Entry 7QFB (X-ray diffraction, 2.05 A resolution); this record covers chains A and B.

Chain A:
Name: Serine/threonine-protein phosphatase PP1-alpha catalytic subunit
Organism: Homo sapiens
Notes: EC 3.1.3.16; fragment: phosphatase domain (residues 7-300); engineered mutation(s): First residue GHMGS derive from the expression tag
UniProtKB: P62136 (PP1A_HUMAN); numbering as in UniProt (aligned over 7-300)
Chain sequence (299 residues; each row starts with the number of its first residue):
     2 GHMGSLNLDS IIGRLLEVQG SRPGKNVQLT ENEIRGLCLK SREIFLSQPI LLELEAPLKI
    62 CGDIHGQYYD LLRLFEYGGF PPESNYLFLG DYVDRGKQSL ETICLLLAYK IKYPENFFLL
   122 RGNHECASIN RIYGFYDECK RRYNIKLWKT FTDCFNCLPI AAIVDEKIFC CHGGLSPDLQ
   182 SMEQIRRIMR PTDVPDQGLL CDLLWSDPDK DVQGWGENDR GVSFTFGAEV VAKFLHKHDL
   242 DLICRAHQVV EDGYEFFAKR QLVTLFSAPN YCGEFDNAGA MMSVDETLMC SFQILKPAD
Disordered / not traced: 20-28
Differences from the reference sequence: expression tag (2-6)
Ion coordination: Mn2+ site 1: Asp92, Asn124, His173, His248 (together with sulfate ion); Mn2+ site 2: Asp92, His248 (together with sulfate ion)
UniProt features mapped onto this chain:
  - active site: His125 (Proton donor)
  - binding site (Mn(2+)): Asp64, His66, Asp92, Asn124, His173, His248
  - modified residue: Ser22 (Phosphoserine)
  - mutagenesis: Pro50 (P50R: Promotes SMP complex formation), Ala57 (A57P: No effect on SMP complex formation), Glu184 (E184A: Promotes SMP complex formation), Arg188 (R188A: Abolishes SMP complex formation)

Chain B:
Name: Protein phosphatase 1 regulatory subunit 3C
Notes: fragment: peptide 81-107
UniProtKB: Q9UQK1 (PPR3C_HUMAN); residues 81-107 here = UniProt positions 81-107
Chain sequence (27 residues; each row starts with the number of its first residue):
    81 AKKRVVFADS KGLSLTAIHV FSDLPEE
Disordered / not traced: 81, 104-107

Chain A / chain B interface:
Contacting residue pairs (51; chain A residue first):
  Asp71(A) with Phe101(B)
  Arg74(A) with Phe101(B); Ser102(B), hydrogen bond (side chain-backbone)
  Tyr78(A) with His99(B); Phe101(B)
  Asp166(A) with Lys83(B), salt bridge
  Glu167(A) with Lys82(B), salt bridge
  Lys168(A) with Lys82(B); Lys83(B); Arg84(B)
  Ile169(A) with Val85(B), hydrophobic
  Asp242(A) with Arg84(B), salt bridge; Val85(B), hydrogen bond (side chain-backbone)
  Leu243(A) with Phe87(B), hydrophobic
  Tyr255(A) with Leu95(B); Thr96(B)
  Phe257(A) with Phe87(B), hydrophobic
  Arg261(A) with Phe87(B); Asp89(B), salt bridge; Leu95(B)
  Glu287(A) with Lys83(B), hydrogen bond (backbone-side chain)
  Thr288(A) with Arg84(B)
  Leu289(A) with Lys83(B); Arg84(B); Val85(B); Val86(B), hydrogen bond (backbone-backbone)
  Met290(A) with Val86(B); Ala88(B), hydrophobic; Leu93(B), hydrophobic
  Cys291(A) with Val86(B), hydrogen bond (backbone-backbone); Phe87(B); Ala88(B), hydrogen bond (backbone-backbone)
  Ser292(A) with Leu95(B)
  Phe293(A) with Leu95(B), hydrogen bond (backbone-backbone); Thr96(B); Ala97(B), hydrogen bond (backbone-backbone)
  Gln294(A) with Ala97(B); His99(B), hydrogen bond
  Ile295(A) with Thr96(B); Ala97(B), hydrogen bond (backbone-backbone); Ile98(B); His99(B), hydrogen bond (backbone-backbone)
  Leu296(A) with His99(B); Phe101(B), hydrophobic
  Lys297(A) with His99(B), hydrogen bond (backbone-backbone); Val100(B); Phe101(B), hydrogen bond (backbone-backbone)
  Pro298(A) with Phe101(B); Asp103(B)
  Ala299(A) with Phe101(B), hydrogen bond (backbone-backbone); Asp103(B)
Interface residues without a listed pair, chain A (30 interface residues in all): Ala57, Asp240, Pro270, Asn271, Met283
Interface residues without a listed pair, chain B (20 interface residues in all): Lys91, Ser94
Interface features reported in the paper:
  - pairs named by the authors: Lys83(B)-Leu289(A), Lys83(B)-Asp166(A) (salt bridge), Lys83(B)-Glu287(A) (hydrogen bond), Arg84(B)-Asp242(A), Val85(B)-Asp242(A) (backbone contact), Val86(B)-Met290(A), Ala88(B)-Met290(A), Asp89(B)-Arg261(A), Lys91(B)-Met290(A), Leu93(B)-Met290(A), His99(B)-Tyr78(A) (pi stacking), His99(B)-Gln294(A) (hydrogen bond), Phe101(B)-Arg74(A), Phe101(B)-Leu296(A), Phe101(B)-Pro298(A)
  - interface residues, chain A: Ile169(A), Leu243(A), Tyr255(A), Phe257(A), Arg261(A), Met283(A), Leu289(A), Phe293(A), Gln294(A), Ile295(A), Lys297(A)
  - interface residues, chain B: Val85(B), Phe87(B), Leu95(B), Ala97(B), Val100(B)

Summary:
30 residues of chain A and 20 residues of chain B are in contact, with 14 hydrogen bonds and 4 salt bridges.
Among the polar pairs are Asp166(A)-Lys83(B), Glu167(A)-Lys82(B) and Asp242(A)-Arg84(B). The authors report
contacts between Lys83(B) and Leu289(A), Arg84(B) and Asp242(A) and Val86(B) and Met290(A) among others; a
salt bridge between Lys83(B) and Asp166(A); hydrogen bonds between Lys83(B) and Glu287(A) and His99(B) and
Gln294(A). From the paper: interface residues Ile169(A), Leu243(A) and Val85(B) among others.
Chain A is Serine/threonine-protein phosphatase PP1-alpha catalytic subunit (Homo sapiens) and chain B is
Protein phosphatase 1 regulatory subunit 3C; the structure, Crystal structure of Protein Phosphatase 1 in
complex with PP1-binding peptide from PTG, was determined by X-ray diffraction together with 7QF7, 7QFA and
7QM2 from the same study.
